PDB entry 5GLX | X-ray diffraction, 1.42 A resolution | chain A

# Chain A
Name: Glycoside hydrolase family 45 protein
Source organism: Thielavia terrestris NRRL 8126
UniProt: G2QVH7 (G2QVH7_THITE); residues 1-213 here correspond to UniProt positions 22-234 (UniProt number = residue number + 21)
Chain sequence (217 residues; numbered -2 to 214; the number before each row is that of its first residue; numbers below 1 keep their minus sign (Ala-2 is residue -2)):
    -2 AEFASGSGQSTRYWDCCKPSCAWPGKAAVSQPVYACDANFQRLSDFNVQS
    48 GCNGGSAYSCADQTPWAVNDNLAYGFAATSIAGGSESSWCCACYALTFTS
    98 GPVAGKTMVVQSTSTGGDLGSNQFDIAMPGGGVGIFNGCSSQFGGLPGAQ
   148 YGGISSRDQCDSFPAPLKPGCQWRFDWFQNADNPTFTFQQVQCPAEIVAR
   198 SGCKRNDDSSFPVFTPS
Construct notes: expression tag (-2 to 0, 214)
Disulfide bonds: Cys13-Cys136, Cys14-Cys49, Cys18-Cys87, Cys33-Cys57, Cys88-Cys200, Cys90-Cys190, Cys157-Cys168

# Overview
Chain A is Glycoside hydrolase family 45 protein (Thielavia terrestris NRRL 8126); the structure, Crystal
structure of a glycoside hydrolase from Thielavia terrestris NRRL 8126, was determined by X-ray diffraction,
deposited together with 5GLY and 5GM9.
